PDB entry 2PHT | X-ray diffraction, 2.10 A resolution | chains A and B

== Chain A (and B) ==
Protein: Lectin
Organism: Pterocarpus angolensis
Notes: chain B of this document is another copy of the same molecule, construct and numbering; everything in this record applies to it too
Reference sequence: Q8GSD2 (Q8GSD2_9FABA); residues 1-252 here correspond to UniProt positions 9-260 (UniProt number = residue number + 8)
Amino-acid sequence (252 residues; numbered 1 to 252; the number before each row is that of its first residue):
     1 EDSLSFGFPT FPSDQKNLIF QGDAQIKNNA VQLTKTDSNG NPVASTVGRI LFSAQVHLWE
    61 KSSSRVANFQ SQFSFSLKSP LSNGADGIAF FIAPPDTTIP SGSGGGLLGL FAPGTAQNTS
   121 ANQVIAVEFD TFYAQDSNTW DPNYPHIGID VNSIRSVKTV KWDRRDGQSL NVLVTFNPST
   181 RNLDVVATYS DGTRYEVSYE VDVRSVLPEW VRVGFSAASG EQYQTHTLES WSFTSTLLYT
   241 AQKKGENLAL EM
Not modelled in the structure: 242-252
Modified residues: Glu1 (pyroglutamic acid; PCA)
Metal / ion sites: Mn2+: Glu128, Asp130, Asp141; Ca2+: Asp130, Phe132, Asn138, Asp141
What the authors report for this chain:
  - binding site for alpha-D-mannopyranose: Ser45, Asn83, Asp86, Gly106, Asp136, Ser137, Asn138, Glu221, Gln222

== Chain A / chain B interface ==
Residue-residue contacts - 29 pairs, chain A then chain B:
  Glu1(A) - Gly7(B)
  Glu1(A) - Phe8(B)
  Glu1(A) - Asn17(B)
  Asp2(A) - Gly7(B)  hydrogen bond (backbone-backbone)
  Asp2(A) - Pro9(B)
  Ser3(A) - Phe6(B)
  Ser3(A) - Gly7(B)  hydrogen bond (backbone-backbone)
  Leu4(A) - Ser5(B)
  Ser5(A) - Leu4(B)
  Ser5(A) - Ser5(B)  hydrogen bond (backbone-backbone)
  Phe6(A) - Ser3(B)
  Gly7(A) - Glu1(B)
  Gly7(A) - Asp2(B)  hydrogen bond (backbone-backbone)
  Gly7(A) - Ser3(B)  hydrogen bond (backbone-backbone)
  Phe8(A) - Glu1(B)
  Pro9(A) - Asp2(B)
  Pro12(A) - Glu60(B)
  Asp14(A) - Trp210(B)  hydrogen bond
  Lys16(A) - Gln55(B)
  Lys16(A) - Trp210(B)
  Asn17(A) - Glu1(B)
  Asn17(A) - Ala54(B)
  Asn17(A) - Gln55(B)  hydrogen bond (side chain-backbone)
  Ala54(A) - Asn17(B)
  Gln55(A) - Lys16(B)
  Gln55(A) - Asn17(B)  hydrogen bond (backbone-side chain)
  Trp210(A) - Asp14(B)  hydrogen bond
  Trp210(A) - Lys16(B)
  Trp210(A) - Asn17(B)
Interface residues without a listed pair, chain A (19 interface residues in all): Gln15, Phe52, Glu60
Interface residues without a listed pair, chain B (21 interface residues in all): Pro12, Gln15, Phe52, His57, Glu209

== Overview ==
19 residues of chain A and 21 residues of chain B are in contact; the contacts include 9 hydrogen bonds. Among
the polar pairs are Asp14(A)-Trp210(B), Asn17(A)-Gln55(B) and Asp2(A)-Gly7(B). Glu128(A), Asp130(A) and
Asp141(A) coordinate Mn2+. Asp130(A), Phe132(A), Asn138(A) and Asp141(A) coordinate Ca2+. From the paper: a
binding site for alpha-D-mannopyranose at Ser45(A), Asn83(A) and Asp86(A) among others.
Both chains are Lectin (Pterocarpus angolensis). Entry 2PHT (Pterocarpus angolensis lectin (P L) in complex
with Man-7D3) was determined by X-ray diffraction (same publication as 2PHF, 2PHR, 2PHU, 2PHW and 2PHX).
